Entry 8Q6J (electron microscopy, 3.30 A resolution); this record covers chains C and E of the 5 polymer chains in the assembly.

# Chain C
Molecule: Pertuzumab Fab light chain
From: Homo sapiens
Notes: antibody fragment or engineered binder
Chain sequence (214 residues; each row starts with the number of its first residue):
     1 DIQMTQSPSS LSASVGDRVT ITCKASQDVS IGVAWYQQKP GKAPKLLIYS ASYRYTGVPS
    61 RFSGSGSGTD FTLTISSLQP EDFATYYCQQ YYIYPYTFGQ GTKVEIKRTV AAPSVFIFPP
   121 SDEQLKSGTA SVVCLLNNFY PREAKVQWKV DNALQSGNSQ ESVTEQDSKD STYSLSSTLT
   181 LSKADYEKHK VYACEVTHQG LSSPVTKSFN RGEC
Cystine bridges: Cys23-Cys88, Cys134-Cys194

# Chain E
Molecule: Receptor tyrosine-protein kinase erbB-2
From: Homo sapiens
UniProt: P04626 (ERBB2_HUMAN); residues 1-624 here correspond to UniProt positions 23-646 (UniProt number = residue number + 22)
Chain sequence (624 residues; numbered 1 to 624; the number before each row is that of its first residue):
     1 TQVCTGTDMK LRLPASPETH LDMLRHLYQG CQVVQGNLEL TYLPTNASLS FLQDIQEVQG
    61 YVLIAHNQVR QVPLQRLRIV RGTQLFEDNY ALAVLDNGDP LNNTTPVTGA SPGGLRELQL
   121 RSLTEILKGG VLIQRNPQLC YQDTILWKDI FHKNNQLALT LIDTNRSRAC HPCSPMCKGS
   181 RCWGESSEDC QSLTRTVCAG GCARCKGPLP TDCCHEQCAA GCTGPKHSDC LACLHFNHSG
   241 ICELHCPALV TYNTDTFESM PNPEGRYTFG ASCVTACPYN YLSTDVGSCT LVCPLHNQEV
   301 TAEDGTQRCE KCSKPCARVC YGLGMEHLRE VRAVTSANIQ EFAGCKKIFG SLAFLPESFD
   361 GDPASNTAPL QPEQLQVFET LEEITGYLYI SAWPDSLPDL SVFQNLQVIR GRILHNGAYS
   421 LTLQGLGISW LGLRSLRELG SGLALIHHNT HLCFVHTVPW DQLFRNPHQA LLHTANRPED
   481 ECVGEGLACH QLCARGHCWG PGPTQCVNCS QFLRGQECVE ECRVLQGLPR EYVNARHCLP
   541 CHPECQPQNG SVTCFGPEAD QCVACAHYKD PPFCVARCPS GVKPDLSYMP IWKFPDEEGA
   601 CQPCPINCTH SCVDLDDKGC PAEQ
Cystine bridges: Cys4-Cys31, Cys140-Cys170, Cys173-Cys182, Cys177-Cys190, Cys198-Cys205, Cys202-Cys213, Cys214-Cys222, Cys218-Cys230, Cys233-Cys242, Cys246-Cys273, Cys277-Cys289, Cys293-Cys309, Cys312-Cys316, Cys320-Cys345, Cys453-Cys482, Cys489-Cys498, Cys493-Cys506, Cys509-Cys518, Cys522-Cys538, Cys541-Cys554, Cys545-Cys562, Cys565-Cys574, Cys578-Cys601, Cys604-Cys620, Cys608-Cys612
Covalent attachments: N-acetylglucosamine (NAG) linked to Asn46, Asn165, Asn237, Asn508, Asn549
Swiss-Prot annotation at these positions:
  - modified residue: Thr160 (Phosphothreonine)
  - glycosylation (N-linked (GlcNAc...) asparagine): Asn46, Asn102, Asn165, Asn237, Asn508, Asn549, Asn607

# How chain C and chain E interact
Residue-residue contacts (6):
  Ile31(C) - Ser313(E)
  Tyr49(C) - His296(E)
  Tyr49(C) - Pro315(E)
  Ser50(C) - Ser313(E)  hydrogen bond (side chain-backbone)
  Tyr53(C) - Pro315(E)  hydrophobic
  Tyr94(C) - Phe257(E)
Interface residues without a listed pair, chain C (6 interface residues in all): Tyr55
Interface residues without a listed pair, chain E (6 interface residues in all): Thr256, Lys314

# Summary
The chain C/chain E interface involves 6 residues from each chain; the contacts include 1 hydrogen bond. The
hydrogen-bonded pair is Ser50(C)-Ser313(E). Covalently linked N-acetylglucosamine: at Asn46(E), Asn165(E),
Asn237(E), Asn508(E) and Asn549(E).
Chain C is Pertuzumab Fab light chain and chain E is Receptor tyrosine-protein kinase erbB-2, both from Homo
sapiens; the structure, Atomic structure and conformational variability of the HER2-Trastuzumab-Pertuzumab
complex, was determined by electron microscopy together with 8PWH from the same study.
